7W7L - chains A and C of the 4 polymer chains in the assembly; structure by X-ray diffraction, 3.00 A resolution.

Chain A:
Protein: Nuclear factor NF-kappa-B p52 subunit
Organism: Homo sapiens
UniProtKB: Q00653 (NFKB2_HUMAN); residue numbers follow UniProt; this construct covers 1-327
Chain sequence (327 residues; each row starts with the number of its first residue):
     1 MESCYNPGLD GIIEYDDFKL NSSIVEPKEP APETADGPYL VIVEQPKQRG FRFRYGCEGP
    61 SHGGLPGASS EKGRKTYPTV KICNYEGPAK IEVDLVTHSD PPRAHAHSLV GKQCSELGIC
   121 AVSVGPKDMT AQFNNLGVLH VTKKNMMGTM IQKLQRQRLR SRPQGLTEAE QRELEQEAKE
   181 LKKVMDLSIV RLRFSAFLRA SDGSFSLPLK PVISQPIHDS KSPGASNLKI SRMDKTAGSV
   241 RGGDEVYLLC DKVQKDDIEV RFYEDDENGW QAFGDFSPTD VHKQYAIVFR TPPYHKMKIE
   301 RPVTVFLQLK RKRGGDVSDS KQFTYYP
Unresolved in the structure: 1-32, 327
UniProt features mapped onto this chain:
  - modified residue (Phosphoserine): Ser-23, Ser-161
  - mutagenesis: Tyr-247 to Leu-249 (Two-fold reduction in heterodimerization with RelA)
Disulfides: Cys-114/Cys-120
What the authors report for this chain:
  - binding site for the 13-nt DNA strand (chain C): Arg-52, Gln-254, Gln-284
  - mutagenesis - K144A: unchanged binding to Bcl3

Chain C:
Molecule: 13-nt DNA strand
Sequence (13 nucleotides; row label = number of the first residue in the row):
     1 GGGGGTAACC CCT

Chain A / chain C interface:
Residue-residue contacts (19):
  Arg-52(A) / DC9(C)  base contact
  Arg-52(A) / DC10(C)  base contact
  Tyr-55(A) / DA7(C)  sugar contact
  Tyr-55(A) / DA8(C)  hydrogen bond to the phosphate
  Tyr-55(A) / DC9(C)  phosphate contact
  Cys-57(A) / DC9(C)  hydrogen bond to the phosphate
  Cys-57(A) / DC10(C)  phosphate contact
  Glu-58(A) / DC9(C)  base contact
  Glu-58(A) / DC10(C)  hydrogen bond to the base
  Glu-58(A) / DC11(C)  base contact
  His-62(A) / DC11(C)  base contact
  His-140(A) / DA8(C)  salt bridge to the phosphate
  Thr-142(A) / DA8(C)  phosphate contact
  Thr-142(A) / DC9(C)  phosphate contact
  Lys-143(A) / DA8(C)  hydrogen bond to the phosphate
  Pro-223(A) / DT6(C)  phosphate contact
  Pro-223(A) / DA7(C)  phosphate contact
  Gln-254(A) / DT6(C)  hydrogen bond to the phosphate
  Gln-284(A) / DT6(C)  hydrogen bond to the phosphate
Interface residues without a listed pair, chain A (16 interface residues in all): Arg-54, Val-141, Lys-221, Ser-222, Lys-283
Interface residues without a listed pair, chain C (7 interface residues in all): DG5

Summary:
Chain A and chain C form an interface of 16 and 7 residues respectively, with 6 hydrogen bonds and 1 salt
bridge. Polar contacts include Glu-58(A)/DC10(C), Tyr-55(A)/DA8(C) and Cys-57(A)/DC9(C). The paper reports a
binding site for the 13-nt DNA strand (chain C) at Arg-52(A), Gln-254(A) and Gln-284(A); K144A of chain A
leaves binding to Bcl3 unchanged.
Here chain A is Nuclear factor NF-kappa-B p52 subunit (Homo sapiens) and chain C is a 13-nt DNA strand. Entry
7W7L (Structure of NF-kB p52 homodimer bound to 13-mer A/T-centric P-Selectin kB DNA fragment) was determined
by X-ray diffraction together with 7VUP, 7VUQ and 7CLI from the same study.
